Entry 4R6U (X-ray diffraction, 2.80 A resolution); this record covers chains C and B.

== Chain C ==
Protein: Interleukin-18 receptor 1
Source organism: Homo sapiens
UniProt: Q13478 (IL18R_HUMAN); numbering as in UniProt (aligned over 19-329)
Sequence (317 residues; numbered 19 to 335; the number before each row is that of its first residue):
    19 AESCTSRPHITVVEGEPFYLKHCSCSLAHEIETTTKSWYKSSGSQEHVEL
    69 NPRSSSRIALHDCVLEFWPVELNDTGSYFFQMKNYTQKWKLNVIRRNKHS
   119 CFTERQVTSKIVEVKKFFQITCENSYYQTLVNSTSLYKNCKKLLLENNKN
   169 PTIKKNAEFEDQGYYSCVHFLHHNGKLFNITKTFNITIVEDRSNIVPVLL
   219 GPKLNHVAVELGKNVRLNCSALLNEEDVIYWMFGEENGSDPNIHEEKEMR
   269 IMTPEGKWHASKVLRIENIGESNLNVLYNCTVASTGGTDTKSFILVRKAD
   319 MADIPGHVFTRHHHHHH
Not modelled in the structure: 19-20, 44-50, 72-74, 162-168, 254-259, 319-335
Sequence notes: expression tag (330-335)
Disulfide bonds: C22-C41, C43-C81, C119-C158, C140-C185, C237-C298
Glycans and other covalent adducts: N-acetylglucosamine (NAG) linked to N197, N203, N236, N297
Curated features (UniProtKB/Swiss-Prot):
  - glycosylation (N-linked (GlcNAc...) asparagine): N91, N102, N150, N197, N203, N236, N255, N297
  - natural variant: A317 (deletion)
  - mutagenesis: N297 (N297Q: Decreases the affinity for IL18 suggesting that the N-linked glycosylation contributes to ligand recognition)
Reported in the primary citation:
  - post-translational modification sites: N197, N203, N236, N297
  - specificity-determining residues: R25, H27, K128
  - binding site for N-acetylglucosamine: N197, N203, N236, N297

== Chain B ==
Protein: Interleukin-18
Source organism: Homo sapiens
UniProt: Q14116 (IL18_HUMAN); residues 1-157 here correspond to UniProt positions 37-193 (UniProt number = residue number + 36)
Sequence (157 residues; each row starts with the number of its first residue):
     1 YFGKLESKLSVIRNLNDQVLFIDQGNRPLFEDMTDSDSRDNAPRTIFIIS
    51 MYKDSQPRGMAVTISVKSEKISTLSSENKIISFKEMNPPDNIKDTKSDII
   101 FFQRSVPGHDNKMQFESSSYEGYFLASEKERDLFKLILKKEDELGDRSIM
   151 FTVQNED
Not modelled in the structure: 156-157
Sequence notes: engineered mutation S38 (Cys74 in Q14116), S68 (Cys104 in Q14116), S76 (Cys112 in Q14116), S127 (Cys163 in Q14116)
Curated features (UniProtKB/Swiss-Prot):
  - site: D35, S36 (Cleavage)
Reported in the primary citation:
  - conformationally variable residues (loop rearrangement): D35 to N41
  - specificity-determining residues: D17, E31, D32, D35, D37, D40

== Chain C / chain B interface ==
Residue-residue contacts (57):
  S21(C) - K129(B)
  S21(C) - D132(B)
  C22(C) - E31(B)
  C22(C) - D132(B)  hydrogen bond (side chain-backbone)
  T23(C) - E31(B)
  S24(C) - F21(B)
  S24(C) - L29(B)
  S24(C) - E31(B)  hydrogen bond
  S24(C) - L133(B)
  R25(C) - F21(B)
  R25(C) - E31(B)  salt bridge
  R25(C) - D32(B)
  R25(C) - M33(B)
  R25(C) - D37(B)  salt bridge
  R25(C) - N41(B)
  P26(C) - F21(B)
  P26(C) - N41(B)
  H27(C) - D37(B)
  H27(C) - D40(B)
  H27(C) - N41(B)  hydrogen bond (backbone-side chain)
  I28(C) - D37(B)
  T29(C) - S36(B)  hydrogen bond
  T29(C) - D37(B)  hydrogen bond (backbone-side chain)
  T29(C) - D40(B)  hydrogen bond
  C41(C) - D132(B)
  C41(C) - L133(B)  hydrophobic
  S42(C) - D132(B)  hydrogen bond (backbone-side chain)
  C43(C) - D132(B)  hydrogen bond (backbone-side chain)
  R123(C) - S36(B)
  Q124(C) - T34(B)  hydrogen bond
  V125(C) - T34(B)
  V125(C) - D35(B)  hydrogen bond (backbone-backbone)
  T126(C) - M33(B)
  T126(C) - T34(B)
  T126(C) - D35(B)
  S127(C) - D35(B)  hydrogen bond
  K128(C) - D17(B)  salt bridge
  I129(C) - Q154(B)
  N212(C) - D110(B)
  Y248(C) - L5(B)  hydrophobic
  Y248(C) - K53(B)
  Y248(C) - D54(B)  hydrogen bond (side chain-backbone)
  W249(C) - K53(B)  hydrogen bond (backbone-side chain)
  M250(C) - S55(B)
  E253(C) - Y1(B)
  E253(C) - K53(B)  salt bridge
  T299(C) - P57(B)
  A301(C) - M60(B)
  S302(C) - M60(B)
  T303(C) - Q103(B)  hydrogen bond
  T303(C) - R104(B)
  T303(C) - S105(B)  hydrogen bond (backbone-backbone)
  T303(C) - M113(B)
  G304(C) - S105(B)
  T306(C) - P57(B)
  T306(C) - G59(B)
  T308(C) - P57(B)
Also at the interface, not in a pair above, chain C (35 interface residues in all): K106, V246, E264, N297
Also at the interface, not in a pair above, chain B (33 interface residues in all): Q24, F30, R44, F134
The authors on this interface:
  - residue pairs: S24(C)-E31(B) (hydrogen bond), R25(C)-D37(B) (salt bridge), S127(C)-D35(B) (hydrogen bond), K128(C)-D17(B) (salt bridge), A301(C)-M60(B) (hydrophobic contact)
  - interface residues, chain B: E31(B), D32(B), M33(B), D35(B)

== Overview ==
Chain C and chain B form an interface of 35 and 33 residues respectively, with 15 hydrogen bonds and 4 salt
bridges. Polar contacts include R25(C)-E31(B), R25(C)-D37(B) and K128(C)-D17(B). The paper describes hydrogen
bonds between S24(C) and E31(B) and S127(C) and D35(B); salt bridges between R25(C) and D37(B) and K128(C) and
D17(B); a hydrophobic contact between A301(C) and M60(B). From the paper: a binding site for
N-acetylglucosamine at N197(C), N203(C) and N236(C) among others; interface residues E31(B), D32(B) and M33(B)
among others.
Here chain C is Interleukin-18 receptor 1 and chain B is Interleukin-18, both from Homo sapiens. Entry 4R6U
(IL-18 receptor complex) was determined by X-ray diffraction.
